1L3C - chains C and D of the 4 polymer chains in the assembly; structure by X-ray diffraction, 2.31 A resolution.

Chain C (and D):
Molecule: Precorrin-6y methyltransferase/putative decarboxylase
Organism: Methanothermobacter thermautotrophicus
Notes: chain D of this document is another copy of the same molecule, construct and numbering; everything in this record applies to it too
UniProt: O26249 (CBIT_METTH); numbering as in UniProt (aligned over 1-192)
Sequence (192 residues; each row starts with the number of its first residue):
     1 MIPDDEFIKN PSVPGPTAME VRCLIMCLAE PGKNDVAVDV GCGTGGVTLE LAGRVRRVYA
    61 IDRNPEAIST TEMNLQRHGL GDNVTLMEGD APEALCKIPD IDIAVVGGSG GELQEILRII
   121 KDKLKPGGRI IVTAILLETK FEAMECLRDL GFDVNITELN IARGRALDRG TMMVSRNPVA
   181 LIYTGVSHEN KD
Not modelled in the structure: 187-192
Modified / non-standard residues: Mse1, Mse19, Mse26, Mse73, Mse87, Mse144, Mse172, Mse173 (selenomethionine; parent Met)
Sequence notes: modified residue (1, 19, 26, 73, 87, 144, 172-173)
UniProt features mapped onto this chain:
  - binding site (S-adenosyl-L-methionine): T17, G41 to G45, D62, A91

How chain C and chain D interact:
Contacting residue pairs (33):
  I135(C) - Mse172(D)
  I135(C) - Mse173(D)  hydrogen bond (backbone-backbone)
  L136(C) - R169(D)
  L136(C) - T171(D)
  L136(C) - Mse172(D)  hydrophobic
  L137(C) - T171(D)  hydrogen bond (backbone-backbone)
  E138(C) - G170(D)
  E138(C) - T171(D)  hydrogen bond (side chain-backbone)
  K140(C) - Mse173(D)
  L167(C) - L136(D)  hydrophobic
  R169(C) - L136(D)
  G170(C) - E138(D)
  T171(C) - L136(D)
  T171(C) - L137(D)  hydrogen bond (backbone-backbone)
  T171(C) - E138(D)  hydrogen bond (backbone-side chain)
  Mse172(C) - I135(D)
  Mse172(C) - L136(D)  hydrophobic
  Mse173(C) - I135(D)
  Mse173(C) - K140(D)
  Mse173(C) - N177(D)
  Mse173(C) - P178(D)
  V174(C) - N177(D)
  S175(C) - N160(D)
  S175(C) - R176(D)  hydrogen bond (side chain-backbone)
  S175(C) - N177(D)  hydrogen bond (backbone-side chain)
  S175(C) - P178(D)
  R176(C) - S175(D)  hydrogen bond (backbone-side chain)
  N177(C) - Mse173(D)
  N177(C) - V174(D)
  N177(C) - S175(D)  hydrogen bond (side chain-backbone)
  P178(C) - A162(D)  hydrophobic
  P178(C) - Mse173(D)
  P178(C) - S175(D)
Also at the interface, not in a pair above, chain C (18 interface residues in all): N160, A162
Also at the interface, not in a pair above, chain D (18 interface residues in all): L167

Summary:
Chain C and chain D each contribute 18 residues to their interface; the contacts include 9 hydrogen bonds.
Among the polar pairs are E138(C)-T171(D), S175(C)-R176(D) and S175(C)-N177(D). Curated annotation (UniProt)
lists 8 S-adenosyl-L-methionine-binding residues on chain C.
Chain C and chain D are both Precorrin-6y methyltransferase/putative decarboxylase (Methanothermobacter
thermautotrophicus); the structure, MT0146, the precorrin-6Y methyltransferase (cbit) homolog from M.
thermoautotrophicum, C2 spacegroup with short cell, was determined by X-ray diffraction together with 1F38,
1KXZ, 1L3B and 1L3I from the same study.
